Entry 7MKA (electron microscopy, 3.54 A resolution); this record covers chains b and j of the 15 polymer chains in the assembly.

# Chain b
Name: DNA-directed RNA polymerase subunit beta
Organism: Saccharomyces cerevisiae
Notes: EC 2.7.7.6
UniProtKB: A0A6A5Q4H2 (A0A6A5Q4H2_YEASX); residue numbers follow UniProt; this construct covers 1-1224
Chain sequence (1224 residues; each row starts with the number of its first residue):
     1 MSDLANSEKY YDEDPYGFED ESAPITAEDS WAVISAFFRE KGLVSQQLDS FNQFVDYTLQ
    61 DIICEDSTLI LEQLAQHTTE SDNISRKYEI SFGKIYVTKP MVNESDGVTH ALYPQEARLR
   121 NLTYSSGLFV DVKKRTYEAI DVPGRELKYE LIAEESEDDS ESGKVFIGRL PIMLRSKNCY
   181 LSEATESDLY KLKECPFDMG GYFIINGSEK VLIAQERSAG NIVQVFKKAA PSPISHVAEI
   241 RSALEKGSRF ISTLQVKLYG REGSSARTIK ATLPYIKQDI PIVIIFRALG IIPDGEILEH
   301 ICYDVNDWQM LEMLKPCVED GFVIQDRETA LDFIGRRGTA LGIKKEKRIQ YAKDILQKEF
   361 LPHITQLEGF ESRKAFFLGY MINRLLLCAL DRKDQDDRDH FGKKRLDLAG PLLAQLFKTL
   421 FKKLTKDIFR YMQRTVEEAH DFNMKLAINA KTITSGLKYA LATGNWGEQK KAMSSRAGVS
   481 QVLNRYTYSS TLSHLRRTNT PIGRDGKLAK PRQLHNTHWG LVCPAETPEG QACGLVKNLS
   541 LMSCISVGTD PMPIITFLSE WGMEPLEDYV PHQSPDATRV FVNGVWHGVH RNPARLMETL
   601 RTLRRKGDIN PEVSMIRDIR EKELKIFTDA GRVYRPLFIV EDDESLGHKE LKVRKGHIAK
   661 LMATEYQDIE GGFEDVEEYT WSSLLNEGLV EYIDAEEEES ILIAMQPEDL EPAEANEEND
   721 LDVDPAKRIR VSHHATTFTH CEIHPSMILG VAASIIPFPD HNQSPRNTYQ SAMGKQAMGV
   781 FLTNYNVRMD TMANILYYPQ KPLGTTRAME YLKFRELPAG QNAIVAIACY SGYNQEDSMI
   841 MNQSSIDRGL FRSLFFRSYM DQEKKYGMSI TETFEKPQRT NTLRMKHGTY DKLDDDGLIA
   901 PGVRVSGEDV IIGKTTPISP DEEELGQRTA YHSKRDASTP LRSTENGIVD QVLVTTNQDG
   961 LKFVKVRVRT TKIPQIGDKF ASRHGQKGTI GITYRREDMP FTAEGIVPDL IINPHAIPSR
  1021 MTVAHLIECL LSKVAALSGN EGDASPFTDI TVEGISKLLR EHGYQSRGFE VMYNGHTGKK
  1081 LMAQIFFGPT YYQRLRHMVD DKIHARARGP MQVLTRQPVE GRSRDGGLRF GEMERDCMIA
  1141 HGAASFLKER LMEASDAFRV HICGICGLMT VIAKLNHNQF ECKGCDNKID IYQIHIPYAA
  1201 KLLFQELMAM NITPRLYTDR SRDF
Disordered / not traced: 1-19, 134-135, 151-158, 262-263, 503-508, 669-677, 714-725, 731-734, 1213, 1224
Metal / ion sites: Zn2+: C1163, C1166, C1182, C1185

# Chain j
Name: DNA-directed RNA polymerases II subunit RPABC5
Organism: Saccharomyces cerevisiae
UniProtKB: A0A6A5Q7Q6 (A0A6A5Q7Q6_YEASX); residue numbers follow UniProt; this construct covers 1-70
Chain sequence (70 residues; row label = number of the first residue in the row):
     1 MIVPVRCFSC GKVVGDKWES YLNLLQEDEL DEGTALSRLG LKRYCCRRMI LTHVDLIEKF
    61 LRYNPLEKRD
Disordered / not traced: 67-70
Metal / ion sites: Zn2+: C7, C10, C45, C46

# Interface between chain b and chain j
Contacting residue pairs (47; chain b residue first):
  Y190(b) with K59(j); R62(j); Y63(j), hydrophobic
  K193(b) with N64(j); L66(j)
  E194(b) with Y63(j), hydrogen bond (backbone-side chain)
  C195(b) with Y63(j)
  T783(b) with Y63(j), hydrogen bond (backbone-side chain)
  N784(b) with Y63(j)
  Y785(b) with F60(j)
  Y797(b) with M1(j)
  Y798(b) with P4(j), hydrophobic; F8(j), hydrophobic
  Q800(b) with T52(j)
  K801(b) with T52(j)
  L803(b) with L51(j), hydrophobic; T52(j)
  E816(b) with V54(j)
  L817(b) with L56(j), hydrophobic
  N822(b) with R48(j), hydrogen bond (backbone-side chain)
  A823(b) with R48(j)
  I824(b) with R48(j)
  S845(b) with F8(j), hydrogen bond (side chain-backbone)
  R848(b) with R6(j); C7(j), hydrogen bond (side chain-backbone); F8(j), hydrogen bond (side chain-backbone); S9(j), hydrogen bond (side chain-backbone); C10(j), hydrogen bond (side chain-backbone); G11(j)
  G849(b) with F8(j)
  L850(b) with F8(j)
  R996(b) with S9(j), hydrogen bond (side chain-backbone); C10(j), hydrogen bond (side chain-backbone)
  E1004(b) with R43(j)
  I1006(b) with R43(j); C45(j), hydrophobic
  V1007(b) with S9(j)
  D1009(b) with R48(j), salt bridge
  K1033(b) with Y44(j)
  A1036(b) with R47(j); L51(j), hydrophobic
  L1037(b) with R47(j), hydrogen bond (backbone-side chain)
  S1038(b) with G33(j)
  G1039(b) with E32(j); L51(j)
  N1040(b) with E32(j), hydrogen bond (backbone-side chain)
  F1087(b) with Y44(j)
Interface residues without a listed pair, chain b (41 interface residues in all): S187, P196, F197, V780, P799, R815, N842, Y1064
Interface residues without a listed pair, chain j (27 interface residues in all): V5, M49

# In short
41 residues of chain b and 27 residues of chain j are in contact; the contacts include 12 hydrogen bonds and 1
salt bridge. Polar contacts include D1009(b)-R48(j), E194(b)-Y63(j) and T783(b)-Y63(j). C1163(b), C1166(b),
C1182(b) and C1185(b) coordinate Zn2+.
Here chain b is DNA-directed RNA polymerase subunit beta and chain j is DNA-directed RNA polymerases II
subunit RPABC5, both from Saccharomyces cerevisiae. Entry 7MKA (Structure of EC+EC (leading EC-focused)) was
determined by electron microscopy together with 7MEI, 7MK9, 7ML0, 7ML1, 7ML2, 7ML3 and 7ML4 from the same
study.
